Entry 8CO6 (electron microscopy, 4.70 A resolution (low resolution: residue-level contacts below are approximate; hydrogen-bond / salt-bridge calls are withheld)); this record covers chains L and M of the 29 polymer chains in the assembly.

== Chain L (and M) ==
Protein: Outer capsid glycoprotein VP7
Organism: Rotavirus A
Notes: chain M of this document is another copy of the same molecule, construct and numbering; everything in this record applies to it too
UniProtKB: A0A1Q2TSM6 (A0A1Q2TSM6_9VIRU); residue numbers follow UniProt; this construct covers 1-326
Chain sequence (326 residues; each row starts with the number of its first residue):
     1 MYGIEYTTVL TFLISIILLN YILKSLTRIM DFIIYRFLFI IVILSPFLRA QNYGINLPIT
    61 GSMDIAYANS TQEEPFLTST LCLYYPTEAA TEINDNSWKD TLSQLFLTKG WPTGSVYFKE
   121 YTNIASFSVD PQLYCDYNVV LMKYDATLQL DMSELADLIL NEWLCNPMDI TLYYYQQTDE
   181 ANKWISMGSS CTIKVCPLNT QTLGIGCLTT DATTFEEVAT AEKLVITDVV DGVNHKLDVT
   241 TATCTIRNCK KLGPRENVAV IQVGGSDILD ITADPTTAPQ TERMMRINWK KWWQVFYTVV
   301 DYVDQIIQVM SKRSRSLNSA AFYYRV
Disordered / not traced: 1-50, 67-77 (chain M: 1-50, 69-77)
Cystine bridges: Cys82-Cys135, Cys165-Cys249, Cys191-Cys244, Cys196-Cys207

== Interface between chain L and chain M ==
Contacting residue pairs (51; chain L residue first):
  Asn52(L) with Leu317(M); Ser319(M)
  Tyr53(L) with Asn56(M); Leu57(M); Arg315(M); Ala320(M); Tyr323(M)
  Gly54(L) with Leu57(M)
  Ile55(L) with Gln51(M); Asn52(M)
  Leu57(L) with Leu57(M); Pro58(M); Ile59(M)
  Pro58(L) with Asn52(M)
  Ile59(L) with Asn52(M); Leu57(M)
  Lys99(L) with Leu172(M)
  Asp100(L) with Leu172(M)
  Ser103(L) with Tyr173(M)
  Gly114(L) with Tyr173(M)
  Val116(L) with Tyr173(M)
  Tyr117(L) with Pro167(M); Met168(M); Asp169(M); Tyr175(M)
  Lys119(L) with Met168(M)
  Tyr134(L) with Pro167(M)
  Cys135(L) with Pro167(M)
  Tyr173(L) with Gly114(M)
  Arg313(L) with Phe322(M)
  Arg315(L) with Cys165(M); Asn166(M); Tyr324(M); Arg325(M)
  Ser316(L) with Leu164(M); Arg325(M)
  Leu317(L) with Glu162(M); Trp163(M); Leu164(M); Arg313(M); Arg325(M); Val326(M)
  Asn318(L) with Arg247(M)
  Tyr323(L) with Arg325(M)
  Tyr324(L) with Tyr134(M)
  Arg325(L) with Ser316(M); Val326(M)
  Val326(L) with Thr80(M); Tyr117(M); Tyr134(M); Cys135(M)
Interface residues without a listed pair, chain L (30 interface residues in all): Thr80, Cys82, Thr113, Phe118
Interface residues without a listed pair, chain M (37 interface residues in all): Tyr53, Ile55, Thr60

== Summary ==
Chain L and chain M form an interface of 30 and 37 residues respectively.
Both chains are Outer capsid glycoprotein VP7 (Rotavirus A). Entry 8CO6 (Subtomogram average of Immature
Rotavirus TLP penton) was determined by electron microscopy together with 8BP8 and 8COA from the same study.
